PDB entry 8OOA | electron microscopy, 3.18 A resolution | chains K and Q of the 8 polymer chains in the assembly

Chain K:
Molecule: DNA strand 1
Sequence (226 nucleotides; row label = number of the first residue in the row; numbers below 1 keep their minus sign (DC-73 is residue -73)):
   -73 CTGGAGAATC CCGGTGCCGA GGCCGCTCAA TTGGTCGTAG CAAGCTCTAG CACCGCTTAA
   -13 ACGCACGTAC GCGCTGTCCC CCGCGTTTTA ACCGCCAAGG GGATTACTCC CTAGTCTCCA
    47 GGCACGTGTC AGATATATAC ATCCTGTGCA TGTATTGAAC AGCGACCTTG CCGGTGCCAG
   107 TCGGATAGTG TTCCGAGCTC CCACTCTAGA GGATCCCCGG GTACCG
Unresolved in the structure: -73, 30-152

Chain Q:
Protein: Histone H3.1
From: Homo sapiens
UniProtKB: P68431 (H31_HUMAN); residues 1-135 here correspond to UniProt positions 2-136 (UniProt number = residue number + 1)
Sequence (135 residues; numbered 1 to 135; the number before each row is that of its first residue):
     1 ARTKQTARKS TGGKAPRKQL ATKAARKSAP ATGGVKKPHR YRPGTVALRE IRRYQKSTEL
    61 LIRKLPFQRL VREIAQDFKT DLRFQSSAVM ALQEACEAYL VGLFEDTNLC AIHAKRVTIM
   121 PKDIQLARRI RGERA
Unresolved in the structure: 1-36, 135
Curated features (UniProtKB/Swiss-Prot):
  - modified residue: Arg2 (Asymmetric dimethylarginine), Thr3 (Phosphothreonine), Lys4 (Allysine), Gln5 (5-glutamyl dopamine), Thr6 (Phosphothreonine), Arg8 (Citrulline), Lys9 (N6,N6,N6-trimethyllysine), Ser10 (ADP-ribosylserine), Thr11 (Phosphothreonine), Lys14 (N6-(2-hydroxyisobutyryl)lysine), Arg17 (Asymmetric dimethylarginine), Lys18 (N6-(2-hydroxyisobutyryl)lysine), Lys23 (N6-(2-hydroxyisobutyryl)lysine), Arg26 (Citrulline), Lys27 (N6,N6,N6-trimethyllysine), Ser28 (ADP-ribosylserine), Lys36 (N6,N6,N6-trimethyllysine), Lys37 (N6-methyllysine), Tyr41 (Phosphotyrosine), Lys56 (N6,N6,N6-trimethyllysine) and 8 more in UniProt
  - lipidation: Lys18 (N6-decanoyllysine)

Chain K / chain Q interface:
Contacting residue pairs (26):
  DA-67(K) - His39(Q)  sugar contact
  DA-67(K) - Tyr41(Q)  hydrogen bond to the phosphate
  DA-66(K) - Tyr41(Q)  sugar contact
  DA-66(K) - Arg49(Q)  hydrogen bond to the phosphate
  DT-65(K) - Arg49(Q)  salt bridge to the phosphate
  DC8(K) - Arg40(Q)  base contact
  DC8(K) - Pro43(Q)  phosphate contact
  DC8(K) - Gly44(Q)  phosphate contact
  DG9(K) - Arg40(Q)  hydrogen bond to the base
  DG9(K) - Tyr41(Q)  sugar contact
  DG9(K) - Arg42(Q)  sugar contact
  DG9(K) - Pro43(Q)  sugar contact
  DG9(K) - Gly44(Q)  phosphate contact
  DG9(K) - Val46(Q)  hydrogen bond to the phosphate
  DG9(K) - Ala47(Q)  hydrogen bond to the phosphate
  DC10(K) - His39(Q)  sugar contact
  DC10(K) - Arg40(Q)  hydrogen bond to the sugar
  DC10(K) - Tyr41(Q)  hydrogen bond to the phosphate
  DC10(K) - Val46(Q)  phosphate contact
  DA17(K) - Arg63(Q)  hydrogen bond to the phosphate
  DA17(K) - Pro66(Q)  phosphate contact
  DA17(K) - Arg69(Q)  salt bridge to the phosphate
  DC18(K) - Arg63(Q)  salt bridge to the phosphate
  DC18(K) - Lys64(Q)  hydrogen bond to the phosphate
  DC18(K) - Leu65(Q)  hydrogen bond to the phosphate
  DC18(K) - Pro66(Q)  phosphate contact
Other interface residues (no listed pair), chain K (10 interface residues in all): DC-2, DG11
Other interface residues (no listed pair), chain Q (18 interface residues in all): Pro38, Thr45, Arg53, Lys115

Overview:
10 residues of chain K and 18 residues of chain Q are in contact; the contacts include 10 hydrogen bonds and 3
salt bridges. Among the polar pairs are DG9(K)-Arg40(Q), DC10(K)-Arg40(Q) and DA-67(K)-Tyr41(Q).
Chain K is DNA strand 1 and chain Q is Histone H3.1 (Homo sapiens); the structure, CryoEM Structure INO80core
Hexasome complex Hexasome refinement state1, was determined by electron microscopy, deposited together with
8OO7, 8OO9, 8OOC, 8OOF, 8OOP, 8OOR, 8OOS and 8OOT.
